4ZXD - chains W and X of the 4 polymer chains in the assembly; structure by X-ray diffraction, 3.05 A resolution.

Chain W (and X):
Name: Hydroquinone dioxygenase large subunit
Source organism: Pseudomonas sp. (strain WBC-3)
Notes: chain X of this document is another copy of the same molecule, construct and numbering; everything in this record applies to it too
Reference sequence: C1I209 (C1I209_PSEWB); residue numbers follow UniProt; this construct covers 1-339
Chain sequence (339 residues; each row starts with the number of its first residue):
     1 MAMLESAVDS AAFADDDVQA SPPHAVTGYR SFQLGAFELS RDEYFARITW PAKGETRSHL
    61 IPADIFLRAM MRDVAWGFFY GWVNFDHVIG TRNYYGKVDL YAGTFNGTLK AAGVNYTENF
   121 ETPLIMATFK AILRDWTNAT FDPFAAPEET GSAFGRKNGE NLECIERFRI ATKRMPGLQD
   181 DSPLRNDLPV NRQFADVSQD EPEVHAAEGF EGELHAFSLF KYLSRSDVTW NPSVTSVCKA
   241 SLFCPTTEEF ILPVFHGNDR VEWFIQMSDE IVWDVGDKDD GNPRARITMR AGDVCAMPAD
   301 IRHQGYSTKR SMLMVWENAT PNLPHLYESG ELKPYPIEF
Disordered / not traced: 1-15 (chain X: 1-18)

Interface between chain W and chain X:
Residue-residue contacts (40; chain W residue first):
  D42(W) with T308(X), hydrogen bond
  E43(W) with E148(X); T308(X)
  Y44(W) with A146(X); P147(X); E148(X), hydrogen bond (side chain-backbone); E249(X), hydrogen bond; F250(X), hydrophobic; T308(X)
  F45(W) with I251(X), hydrophobic; T308(X)
  S58(W) with R286(X), hydrogen bond (backbone-side chain)
  L60(W) with R286(X)
  T108(W) with N282(X), hydrogen bond; P283(X)
  A146(W) with Y44(X)
  P147(W) with Y44(X); F154(X), hydrophobic
  E148(W) with E43(X); Y44(X), hydrogen bond (backbone-side chain); F154(X); G155(X)
  F154(W) with P147(X), hydrophobic; F250(X), hydrophobic
  E249(W) with Y44(X), hydrogen bond
  F250(W) with Y44(X), hydrophobic; F45(X); F154(X), hydrophobic
  I251(W) with F45(X), hydrophobic
  N282(W) with T108(X)
  P283(W) with T108(X)
  R286(W) with S58(X), hydrogen bond (side chain-backbone); H59(X); L60(X)
  Y306(W) with F45(X), hydrophobic
  S307(W) with F45(X)
  T308(W) with D42(X), hydrogen bond; E43(X); Y44(X); F45(X)
Other interface residues (no listed pair), chain W (26 interface residues in all): H59, P62, L109, G155, R192, V272
Other interface residues (no listed pair), chain X (26 interface residues in all): P62, L109, R192, V272, Y306, S307

Overview:
Chain W and chain X each contribute 26 residues to their interface, with 9 hydrogen bonds. Polar contacts
include D42(W)-T308(X), Y44(W)-E148(X) and Y44(W)-E249(X).
Both chains are Hydroquinone dioxygenase large subunit (Pseudomonas sp. (strain WBC-3)). Entry 4ZXD (Crystal
Structure of hydroquinone 1,2-dioxygenase PnpCD) was determined by X-ray diffraction (same publication as 4ZXA
and 4ZXC).
